PDB entry 9ITE | electron microscopy, 3.06 A resolution | chains A and R of the 5 polymer chains in the assembly

Chain A:
Name: engineered miniGa13
Organism: Homo sapiens
Sequence (230 residues; numbered 1 to 230; the number before each row is that of its first residue):
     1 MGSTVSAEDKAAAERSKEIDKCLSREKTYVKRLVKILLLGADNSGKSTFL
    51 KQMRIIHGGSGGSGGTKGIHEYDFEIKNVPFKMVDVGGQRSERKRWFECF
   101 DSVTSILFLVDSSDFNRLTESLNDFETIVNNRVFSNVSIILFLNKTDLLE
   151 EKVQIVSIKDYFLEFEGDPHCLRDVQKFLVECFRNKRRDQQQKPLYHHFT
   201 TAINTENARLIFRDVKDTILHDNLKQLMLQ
Not modelled in the structure: 1-4, 56-67

Chain R:
Name: Lysophosphatidic acid receptor 6
Organism: Homo sapiens
UniProtKB: P43657 (LPAR6_HUMAN); residue numbers follow UniProt; this construct covers 1-301
Sequence (301 residues; each row starts with the number of its first residue):
     1 MVSVNSSHCFYNDSFKYTLYGCMFSMVFVLGLISNCVAIYIFACVLKVRN
    51 ETTTYMINLAMSDLLFVFTLPFRIFYFTTRNWPFGDLLCKISVMLFYTNM
   101 YGSILFLTCISVDRFLAIVYPFKSKTLRTKRNAKIVCTGVWLTVIGGSAP
   151 AVFVQSTHSQGNNASRACFENFPEATWKTYLSRIVIFIEIVGFFIPLILN
   201 VTCSSMVLKTLTKPVTLSRSKINKTKVLKMIFVHLIIFCFCFVPYNINLI
   251 LYSLVRTQTFVNCSVVAAVRTMYPITLCIAVSNCCFDPIVYYFTSDTIQN
   301 S
Not modelled in the structure: 1-7, 159-163
Differences from the reference sequence: conflict Ala43 (Ile in P43657), Arg166 (Glu in P43657)
Swiss-Prot annotation at these positions:
  - lipidation: Cys284 (S-palmitoyl cysteine)
  - glycosylation: Asn5 (N-linked (GlcNAc...) asparagine)
  - natural variant: Ser3 (S3T: In HYPT8; uncertain significance), Asp63 (D63V: In ARWH1 and HYPT8), Gly146 (G146R: In HYPT8), Ile188 (I188F: In ARWH1 and HYPT8), Glu189 (E189K: In ARWH1 and HYPT8), Pro196 (P196L: In HYPT8; uncertain significance), Asn248 (N248Y: In HYPT8), Leu277 (L277P: In HYPT8), Cys278 (C278Y: In ARWH1)
  - mutagenesis: Asn246 (N246D: Loss of G protein-coupled receptor signaling. Reduced localization to cell membrane. Decreased protein abundance. Increased protein degradation)
Disulfides: Cys9-Cys263, Cys89-Cys168
Residues lining bound ligands: 18:1 lpa (NKP; (2R)-2-hydroxy-3-(phosphonooxy)propyl (9E)-octadec-9-enoate): Val93, Tyr97, Thr98, Tyr101, Thr143, Val144, Gly147, Ser148, Ala151, Phe169, Glu170, Asn171, Phe172, Trp177, Leu181, Val185, Phe187, Ile188, Val191, Leu249, Tyr252, Arg256, Tyr273

How chain A and chain R interact:
Pairs across the interface (39):
  Lys31(A) with Lys125(R); Thr126(R)
  Asn78(A) with Lys123(R)
  Val79(A) with Phe122(R), hydrophobic
  Gln191(A) with Lys221(R)
  Gln192(A) with Lys221(R)
  Lys193(A) with Lys221(R), hydrogen bond (backbone-side chain)
  Pro194(A) with Ser218(R)
  Leu195(A) with Arg219(R), hydrogen bond (backbone-side chain)
  Tyr196(A) with Ser218(R), hydrogen bond
  Phe212(A) with Phe122(R), hydrophobic
  Val215(A) with Phe122(R), hydrophobic
  Asp217(A) with Thr216(R); Leu217(R), hydrogen bond (side chain-backbone)
  Ile219(A) with Pro121(R), hydrophobic; Phe122(R), hydrophobic; Lys125(R)
  Leu220(A) with Ile118(R), hydrophobic; Thr216(R)
  His221(A) with Lys221(R); Ile222(R)
  Asn223(A) with Ala117(R), hydrogen bond (side chain-backbone); Ile118(R)
  Leu224(A) with Ile118(R), hydrophobic
  Gln226(A) with Asn50(R); Arg128(R)
  Leu227(A) with Ala117(R), hydrophobic; Ile118(R), hydrophobic; Arg128(R)
  Met228(A) with Asn50(R); Thr52(R); Ser295(R), hydrogen bond (backbone-side chain); Thr297(R)
  Leu229(A) with Arg114(R); Val227(R); Ile231(R), hydrophobic
  Gln230(A) with Ile222(R); Asn223(R); Val227(R)
Interface residues without a listed pair, chain A (25 interface residues in all): Arg32, His197, Lys216
Interface residues without a listed pair, chain R (28 interface residues in all): Val48, Thr53, Met56, Asp113, Val215, Ile298

In short:
25 residues of chain A and 28 residues of chain R are in contact; the contacts include 6 hydrogen bonds. Polar
pairs include Lys193(A)-Lys221(R), Leu195(A)-Arg219(R) and Tyr196(A)-Ser218(R). Chain R binds 18:1 lpa.
Curated annotation (UniProt) lists one mutagenesis site on chain R.
Chain A is engineered miniGa13 and chain R is Lysophosphatidic acid receptor 6, both from Homo sapiens; the
structure, LPA-bound LPAR6 in complex with miniG13, was determined by electron microscopy (same publication as
9ITB).
